7EAZ - chains A and C of the 3 polymer chains in the assembly; structure by electron microscopy, 3.50 A resolution.

== Chain A (and C) ==
Protein: Spike glycoprotein
Organism: Severe acute respiratory syndrome coronavirus 2
Notes: chain C of this document is another copy of the same molecule, construct and numbering; everything in this record applies to it too
UniProt: P0DTC2 (SPIKE_SARS2); numbering as in UniProt (aligned over 1-1208)
Amino-acid sequence (1283 residues; each row starts with the number of its first residue):
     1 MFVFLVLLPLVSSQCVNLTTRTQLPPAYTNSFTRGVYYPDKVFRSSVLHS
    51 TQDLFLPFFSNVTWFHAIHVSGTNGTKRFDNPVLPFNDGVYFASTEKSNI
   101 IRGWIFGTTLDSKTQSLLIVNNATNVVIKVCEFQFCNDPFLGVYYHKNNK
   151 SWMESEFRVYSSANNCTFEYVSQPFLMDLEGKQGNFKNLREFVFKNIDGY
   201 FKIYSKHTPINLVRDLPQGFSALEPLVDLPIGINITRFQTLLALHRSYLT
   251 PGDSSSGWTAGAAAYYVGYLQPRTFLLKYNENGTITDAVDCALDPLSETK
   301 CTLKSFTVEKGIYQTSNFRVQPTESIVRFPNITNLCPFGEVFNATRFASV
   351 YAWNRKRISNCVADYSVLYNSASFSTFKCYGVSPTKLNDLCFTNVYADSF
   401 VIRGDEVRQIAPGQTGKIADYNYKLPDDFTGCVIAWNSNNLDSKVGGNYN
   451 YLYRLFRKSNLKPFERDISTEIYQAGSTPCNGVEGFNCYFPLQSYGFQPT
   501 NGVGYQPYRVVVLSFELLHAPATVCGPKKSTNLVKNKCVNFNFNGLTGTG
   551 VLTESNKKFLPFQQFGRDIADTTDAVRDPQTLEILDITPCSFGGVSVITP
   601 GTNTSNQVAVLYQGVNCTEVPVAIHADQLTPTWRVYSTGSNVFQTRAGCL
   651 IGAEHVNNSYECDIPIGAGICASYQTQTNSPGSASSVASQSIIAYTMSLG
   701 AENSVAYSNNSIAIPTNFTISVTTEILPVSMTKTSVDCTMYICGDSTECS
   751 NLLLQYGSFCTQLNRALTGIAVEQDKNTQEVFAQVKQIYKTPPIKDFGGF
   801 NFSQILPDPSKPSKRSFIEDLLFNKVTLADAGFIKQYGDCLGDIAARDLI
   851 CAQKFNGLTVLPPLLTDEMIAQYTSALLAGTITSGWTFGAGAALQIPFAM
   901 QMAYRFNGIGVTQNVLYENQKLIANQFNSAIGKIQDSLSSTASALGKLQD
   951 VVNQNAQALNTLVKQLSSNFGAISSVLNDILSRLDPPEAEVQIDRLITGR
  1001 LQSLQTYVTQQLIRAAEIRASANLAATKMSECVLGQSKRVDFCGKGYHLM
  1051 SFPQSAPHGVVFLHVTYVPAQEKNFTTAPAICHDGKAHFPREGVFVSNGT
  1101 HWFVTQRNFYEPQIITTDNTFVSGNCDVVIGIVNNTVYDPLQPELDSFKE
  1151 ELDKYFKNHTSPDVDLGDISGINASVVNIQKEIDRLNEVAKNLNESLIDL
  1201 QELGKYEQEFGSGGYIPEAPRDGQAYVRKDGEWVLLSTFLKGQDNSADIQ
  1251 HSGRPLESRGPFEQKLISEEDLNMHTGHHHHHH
Disordered / not traced: 1-26, 70-79, 144-158, 174-185, 246-263, 622-634, 677-688, 828-854, 1147-1283 (chain C: 1-26, 70-79, 144-158, 174-185, 246-263, 622-630, 677-688, 828-853, 1147-1283)
Disulfides: Cys131-Cys166, Cys291-Cys301, Cys336-Cys361, Cys379-Cys432, Cys391-Cys525, Cys538-Cys590, Cys617-Cys649, Cys662-Cys671, Cys738-Cys760, Cys743-Cys749, Cys1032-Cys1043, Cys1082-Cys1126
Covalent attachments: N-acetylglucosamine (NAG) linked to Asn61, Asn122, Asn165, Asn234, Asn282, Asn331, Asn343, Asn603, Asn616, Asn657, Asn709, Asn717, Asn801, Asn1074, Asn1098, Asn1134
Construct notes: variant Gly614 (Asp in P0DTC2); conflict Gly682 (Arg in P0DTC2), Ser683 (Arg in P0DTC2), Ser685 (Arg in P0DTC2), Pro986 (Lys in P0DTC2), Pro987 (Val in P0DTC2); expression tag (1209-1283)
Swiss-Prot annotation at these positions:
  - region: Asn280 to Cys301 (Putative superantigen), Arg403 to Asp405 (Integrin-binding motif), Asn448 to Phe456 (Immunodominant HLA epitope recognized by the CD8+), Pro681, Ala684 (Putative superantigen), Ser816 to Tyr837 (Fusion peptide 1), Lys835 to Phe855 (Fusion peptide 2), Asp1163 to Glu1202 (Heptad repeat 2)
  - site: Arg815, Ser816 (Cleavage)
  - glycosylation: Asn17 (N-linked (GlcNAc...) (complex) asparagine), Asn61 (N-linked (GlcNAc...) (hybrid) asparagine), Asn74 (N-linked (GlcNAc...) (complex) asparagine), Asn122 (N-linked (GlcNAc...) (hybrid) asparagine), Asn149 (N-linked (GlcNAc...) (complex) asparagine), Asn165 (N-linked (GlcNAc...) (complex) asparagine), Asn234 (N-linked (GlcNAc...) (high mannose) asparagine), Asn282 (N-linked (GlcNAc...) (complex) asparagine), Thr323 (O-linked (GalNAc) threonine), Ser325 (O-linked (HexNAc...) serine), Asn331 (N-linked (GlcNAc...) (complex) asparagine), Asn343 (N-linked (GlcNAc...) (complex) asparagine), Asn603 (N-linked (GlcNAc...) (hybrid) asparagine), Asn616 (N-linked (GlcNAc...) (complex) asparagine), Asn657 (N-linked (GlcNAc...) (complex) asparagine), Thr676 (O-linked (GlcNAc...) threonine), Thr678 (O-linked (GlcNAc...) threonine), Asn709 (N-linked (GlcNAc...) (high mannose) asparagine), Asn717 (N-linked (GlcNAc...) (hybrid) asparagine), Asn801 (N-linked (GlcNAc...) (hybrid) asparagine) and 6 more in UniProt
  - natural variant: Leu5 (L5F: In strain: Iota/B.1.526), Ser13 (S13I: In strain: Epsilon/B.1.427/B.1.429), Leu18 (L18F: In strain: Beta/B.1.351, Gamma/P.1 and 1 more), Thr19 (T19I: In strain: Omicron/BQ.1.1, Omicron/XBB.1.5 and 1 more; T19R: In strain: Delta/B.1.617.2, Omicron/BA.2 and 4 more), Thr20 (T20N: In strain: Gamma/P.1), Leu24 to Ala27 (sequence variant, change not given here; In strain: Omicron/BA.2, Omicron/BA.2.12.1 and 6 more), Pro26 (P26S: In strain: Gamma/P.1), Gln52 (Q52H: In strain: Omicron/EG.5.1), Ala67 (A67V: In strain: Eta/B.1.525, Omicron/BA.1), His69 to Val70 (deletion: In strain: Alpha/B.1.1.7, Eta/B.1.525 and 5 more), Gly75 (G75V: In strain: Lambda/C.37), Thr76 (T76I: In strain: Lambda/C.37), 82 further natural variant entries in UniProt
  - mutagenesis: His69 to Val70 (Increased incorporation of cleaved spike into virions), Asn121 (N121Q: Partial loss of biliverdin affinity), Arg190 (R190K: Partial loss of biliverdin affinity), Asn234 (N234Q: Increased resistance to neutralizing antibodies), Asn331 (N331Q: Reduced viral infectivity), Asn343 (N343Q: Reduced viral infectivity), Leu452 (L452R: Increased resistance to neutralizing antibodies. Decreases HLA binding to NF9 epitope. Increased binding affinity to human ACE2), Tyr453 (Y453F: Decreased HLA binding to NF9 epitope. Increased binding affinity to human ACE2), Ala475 (A475V: Increased resistance to neutralizing antibodies), Val483 (V483A: Increased resistance to neutralizing antibodies), Glu484 (E484D: Increased replication in human TMEM106B overexpressing cells), Phe490 (F490L: Increased resistance to neutralizing antibodies and human covalescent sera neutralization), 11 further mutagenesis entries in UniProt
From the paper describing this entry:
  - conformationally variable residues (order/disorder transition): Lys854

== Chain A / chain C interface ==
Contacting residue pairs (93; chain A residue first):
  Lys41(A) with Phe562(C); Gln563(C); Gln564(C)
  Val42(A) with Phe565(C)
  Phe43(A) with Lys557(C); Lys558(C); Phe559(C), hydrophobic; Phe565(C), hydrogen bond (backbone-backbone); Gly566(C); Arg567(C), hydrogen bond (backbone-backbone)
  Arg44(A) with Arg567(C)
  Ser45(A) with Asp568(C)
  Tyr200(A) with Asn394(C)
  Pro225(A) with Phe562(C)
  Pro230(A) with Arg357(C)
  Asp737(A) with Asn317(C), hydrogen bond
  Met740(A) with Arg319(C), hydrogen bond; Phe592(C), hydrophobic
  Asp745(A) with Arg319(C), salt bridge
  Gln755(A) with Ser968(C), hydrogen bond (backbone-side chain); Phe970(C), hydrogen bond (backbone-backbone)
  Tyr756(A) with Ser968(C)
  Gly757(A) with Gln965(C); Ser968(C), hydrogen bond (backbone-side chain)
  Ser758(A) with Gln965(C), hydrogen bond (backbone-side chain)
  Phe759(A) with Gln1002(C)
  Gln787(A) with Ala701(C); Asn703(C)
  Ile788(A) with Ala701(C), hydrogen bond (backbone-backbone); Glu702(C); Asn703(C)
  Tyr789(A) with Asn703(C)
  Lys790(A) with Glu702(C), salt bridge; Asn703(C); Ser704(C)
  Asp796(A) with Tyr707(C); Asn709(C)
  Phe797(A) with Tyr707(C)
  Pro862(A) with Ala647(C), hydrophobic
  Pro863(A) with Ala668(C), hydrogen bond (backbone-backbone)
  Leu864(A) with Pro665(C), hydrophobic; Ala668(C); Gly669(C), hydrogen bond (backbone-backbone); Met697(C), hydrophobic
  Met869(A) with Gly669(C); Met697(C), hydrophobic; Leu699(C), hydrophobic
  Tyr873(A) with Leu699(C)
  Thr883(A) with Val705(C); Tyr707(C)
  Ala890(A) with Lys1045(C), hydrogen bond (backbone-side chain); Gly1046(C)
  Leu894(A) with Ala713(C); Pro715(C), hydrophobic; Glu1072(C)
  Gln895(A) with Ala706(C); Ser711(C); Ile712(C); Ala713(C), hydrogen bond (backbone-backbone)
  Ile896(A) with Tyr707(C); Ile712(C), hydrophobic
  Pro897(A) with Ser711(C); Ile712(C)
  Phe898(A) with Tyr707(C)
  Met900(A) with Thr1077(C); Val1094(C), hydrophobic
  Tyr904(A) with Gly1093(C); Val1094(C); Arg1107(C)
  Asn907(A) with Glu1092(C); Arg1107(C)
  Thr912(A) with Phe1121(C)
  Gln913(A) with Pro1090(C), hydrogen bond (side chain-backbone)
  Asn914(A) with Phe1089(C); Ser1123(C)
  Tyr917(A) with Phe1089(C), hydrophobic
  Glu918(A) with Ser1123(C)
  Lys921(A) with Ile1130(C)
  Asn978(A) with Thr547(C)
  Leu981(A) with Lys386(C)
  Ser982(A) with Lys386(C)
  Arg983(A) with Gly381(C), hydrogen bond (side chain-backbone); Val382(C); Ser383(C), hydrogen bond (backbone-backbone); Leu517(C)
  Leu984(A) with Gly381(C); Lys386(C)
  Ile1013(A) with Ile1013(C), hydrophobic
  Arg1019(A) with Glu1017(C)
  Ser1030(A) with Val1040(C); Asp1041(C), hydrogen bond
  Arg1039(A) with Arg1039(C)
  Glu1144(A) with Leu1141(C)
Interface residues without a listed pair, chain A (79 interface residues in all): Tyr38, Val47, Gly199, Glu224, Asn282, Arg765, Gln784, Lys786, Pro792, Gly857, Leu865, Gln872, Trp886, Gly891, Ala892, Gln920, Ser967, Asp985, Gln1002, Gln1005, Thr1027, Glu1031, Leu1034, Gly1035, Leu1141, Leu1145
Interface residues without a listed pair, chain C (81 interface residues in all): Leu390, Pro521, Ala570, Asp571, Gly667, Gly700, Ser708, Gln957, Thr961, Asn969, Gly971, Arg995, Thr1006, Tyr1047, Val1068, Ala1078, Pro1079, Val1129, Leu1145

== Summary ==
79 residues of chain A and 81 residues of chain C are in contact, with 17 hydrogen bonds and 2 salt bridges.
Polar contacts include Asp745(A)-Arg319(C), Lys790(A)-Glu702(C) and Asp737(A)-Asn317(C). Covalently linked
N-acetylglucosamine: at Asn61(A), Asn122(A), Asn165(A), Asn234(A), Asn282(A) and Asn331(A) and 10 more. From
the paper: conformational variability at Lys854(A).
Both chains are Spike glycoprotein (Severe acute respiratory syndrome coronavirus 2). Entry 7EAZ (Cryo-EM
structure of SARS-CoV-2 Spike D614G variant, one RBD-up conformation 1) was determined by electron microscopy
together with 7EB0, 7EB3, 7EB4 and 7EB5 from the same study.
